PDB entry 2DXC | X-ray diffraction, 1.90 A resolution | chains E and K of the 12 polymer chains in the assembly

[Chain E (and K)]
Molecule: Thiocyanate hydrolase subunit beta
From: Thiobacillus thioparus
Notes: EC 3.5.5.8; chain K of this document is another copy of the same molecule, construct and numbering; everything in this record applies to it too
UniProt: O66186 (SCNB_THITI); residues 1-157 here correspond to UniProt positions 0-156 (UniProt number = residue number - 1)
Chain sequence (157 residues; row label = number of the first residue in the row):
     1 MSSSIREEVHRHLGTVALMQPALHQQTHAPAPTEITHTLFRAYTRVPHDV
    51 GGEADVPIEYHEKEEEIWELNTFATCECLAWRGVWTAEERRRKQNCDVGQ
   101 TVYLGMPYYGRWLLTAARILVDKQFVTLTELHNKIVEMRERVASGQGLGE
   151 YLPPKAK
Unresolved in the structure: 1-3, 155-157 (chain K: 1-2, 155-157)

[Interface between chain E and chain K]
Residue-residue contacts - 25 pairs, chain E then chain K:
  Q20(E) with Q26(K); T27(K), hydrogen bond (side chain-backbone); H28(K)
  P21(E) with Q26(K); T27(K), hydrogen bond (backbone-backbone)
  A22(E) with H24(K); Q25(K); Q26(K)
  L23(E) with L23(K); Q25(K), hydrogen bond (backbone-backbone); T27(K); Y43(K)
  H24(E) with A22(K); H24(K)
  Q25(E) with A22(K); L23(K), hydrogen bond (backbone-backbone)
  Q26(E) with Q20(K); P21(K); A22(K)
  T27(E) with Q20(K), hydrogen bond (backbone-side chain); P21(K), hydrogen bond (backbone-backbone); A22(K); L23(K)
  H28(E) with Q20(K)
  Y43(E) with L23(K)
Interface residues without a listed pair, chain E (11 interface residues in all): L39
Interface residues without a listed pair, chain K (11 interface residues in all): L39

[Summary]
Chain E and chain K each contribute 11 residues to their interface; the contacts include 6 hydrogen bonds.
Among the polar pairs are Q20(E)-T27(K), P21(E)-T27(K) and L23(E)-Q25(K).
Both chains are Thiocyanate hydrolase subunit beta (Thiobacillus thioparus). Entry 2DXC (Recombinant
thiocyanate hydrolase, fully-matured form) was determined by X-ray diffraction, deposited together with 2ZZD
and 2DXB.
